PDB entry 2CFQ | X-ray diffraction, 2.95 A resolution | chain A

Chain A:
Molecule: Lactose permease
From: Escherichia coli
Reference sequence: P02920 (LACY_ECOLI); numbering as in UniProt (aligned over 1-417)
Sequence (417 residues; row label = number of the first residue in the row):
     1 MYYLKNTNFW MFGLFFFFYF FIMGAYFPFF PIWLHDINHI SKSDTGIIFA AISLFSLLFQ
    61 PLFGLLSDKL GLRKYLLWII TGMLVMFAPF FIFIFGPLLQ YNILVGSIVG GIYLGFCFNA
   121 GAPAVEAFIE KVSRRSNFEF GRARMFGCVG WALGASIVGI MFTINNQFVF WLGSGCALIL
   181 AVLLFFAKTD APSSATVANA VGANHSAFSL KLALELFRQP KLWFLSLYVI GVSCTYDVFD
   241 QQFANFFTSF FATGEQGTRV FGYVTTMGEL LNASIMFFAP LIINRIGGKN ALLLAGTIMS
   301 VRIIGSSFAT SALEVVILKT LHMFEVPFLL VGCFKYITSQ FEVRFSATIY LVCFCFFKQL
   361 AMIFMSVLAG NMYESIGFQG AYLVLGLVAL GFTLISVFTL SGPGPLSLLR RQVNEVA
Sequence notes: engineered mutation G154 (Cys in P02920)
Metal / ion sites: Hg2+ site 1: L57, C355; Hg2+ site 2 near C148 (its only coordinating residue here); Hg2+ site 3: C176, A177; Hg2+ site 4: I230, C234, T235, M365

Summary:
L57 and C355 form the Hg2+ site 1. C176 and A177 coordinate Hg2+ site 3.
Chain A is Lactose permease (Escherichia coli); the structure, Sugar Free Lactose Permease at neutral pH, was
determined by X-ray diffraction together with 2CFP from the same study.
